7UI9 - chains D and G of the 33 polymer chains in the assembly; structure by electron microscopy, 3.30 A resolution.

== Chain D ==
Protein: DNA-directed RNA polymerase II subunit RPB4
Source organism: Saccharomyces cerevisiae S288C
UniProt: P20433 (RPB4_YEAST); residues 1-221 here = UniProt positions 1-221
Amino-acid sequence (221 residues; row label = number of the first residue in the row):
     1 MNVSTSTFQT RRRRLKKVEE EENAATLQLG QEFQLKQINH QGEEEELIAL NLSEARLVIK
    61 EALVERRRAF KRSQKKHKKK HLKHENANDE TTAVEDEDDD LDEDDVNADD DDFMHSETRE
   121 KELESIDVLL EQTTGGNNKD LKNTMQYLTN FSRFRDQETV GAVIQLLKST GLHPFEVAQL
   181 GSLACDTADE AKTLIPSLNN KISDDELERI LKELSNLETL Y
Unresolved in the structure: 1-23, 79-107

== Chain G ==
Protein: DNA-directed RNA polymerase II subunit RPB7
Source organism: Saccharomyces cerevisiae S288C
UniProt: P34087 (RPB7_YEAST); numbering as in UniProt (aligned over 1-171)
Amino-acid sequence (171 residues; row label = number of the first residue in the row):
     1 MFFIKDLSLN ITLHPSFFGP RMKQYLKTKL LEEVEGSCTG KFGYILCVLD YDNIDIQRGR
    61 ILPTDGSAEF NVKYRAVVFK PFKGEVVDGT VVSCSQHGFE VQVGPMKVFV TKHLMPQDLT
   121 FNAGSNPPSY QSSEDVITIK SRIRVKIEGC ISQVSSIHAI GSIKEDYLGA I

== Chain D / chain G interface ==
Pairs across the interface - 65 pairs, chain D then chain G:
  Ala24(D) with Phe82(G), hydrogen bond (backbone-backbone); Lys83(G), hydrogen bond (backbone-backbone); Gly84(G); Glu85(G), hydrogen bond (backbone-side chain)
  Ala25(D) with Lys83(G), hydrogen bond (backbone-backbone); Gly84(G), hydrogen bond (backbone-backbone)
  Gln28(D) with Phe82(G)
  Leu29(D) with Phe82(G)
  Glu32(D) with Lys5(G), hydrogen bond (backbone-side chain); Lys41(G); Phe42(G)
  Phe33(D) with Phe3(G), hydrophobic; Lys80(G); Phe82(G), hydrophobic
  Gln37(D) with Lys5(G), hydrogen bond
  Ile38(D) with Asp6(G)
  Asn39(D) with Asp6(G); Arg75(G)
  His40(D) with Asp6(G); Lys73(G); Tyr74(G); Arg75(G)
  Gln41(D) with Arg75(G), hydrogen bond
  Leu47(D) with Phe3(G), hydrophobic
  Ile48(D) with Phe2(G); Phe3(G); Ile4(G)
  Ala49(D) with Phe2(G); Phe3(G), hydrophobic
  Leu50(D) with Phe2(G)
  Leu52(D) with Phe2(G), hydrophobic
  Ala55(D) with Phe2(G), hydrophobic
  Ile59(D) with Cys47(G), hydrophobic
  Arg66(D) with Leu31(G); Glu35(G), salt bridge; Val48(G), hydrogen bond (side chain-backbone); Tyr51(G)
  Asn138(D) with Glu35(G); Gly36(G)
  Asp140(D) with Tyr44(G)
  Thr144(D) with Pro105(G)
  Tyr147(D) with Asp88(G); Gly104(G)
  Leu148(D) with Phe2(G), hydrophobic
  Phe151(D) with Thr90(G); Arg142(G)
  Phe175(D) with Met1(G); Glu85(G)
  Ala178(D) with Met1(G), hydrophobic
  Gln179(D) with Met1(G); Glu85(G), hydrogen bond; Val86(G), hydrogen bond (side chain-backbone)
  Leu183(D) with Asp88(G); Arg144(G)
  Ala184(D) with Arg144(G), hydrogen bond (backbone-side chain)
  Cys185(D) with Arg144(G), hydrogen bond
  Asp186(D) with Ile171(G)
  Asp189(D) with Tyr167(G), hydrogen bond
  Glu190(D) with Tyr167(G)
  Thr193(D) with Asp166(G); Tyr167(G)
  Leu194(D) with Val86(G); Arg144(G); Tyr167(G); Leu168(G), hydrophobic
Other interface residues (no listed pair), chain D (40 interface residues in all): Asn51, Asn137, Leu141, Asn143
Other interface residues (no listed pair), chain G (41 interface residues in all): Leu7, Glu32, Leu46, Asp55, Val78, Gln102, Val103

== Overview ==
40 residues of chain D face 41 of chain G across their interface, with 14 hydrogen bonds and 1 salt bridge.
Polar contacts include Arg66(D)-Glu35(G), Ala24(D)-Glu85(G) and Glu32(D)-Lys5(G).
Chain D is DNA-directed RNA polymerase II subunit RPB4 and chain G is DNA-directed RNA polymerase II subunit
RPB7, both from Saccharomyces cerevisiae S288C; the structure, Core Mediator-PICearly (Copy A), was determined
by electron microscopy, deposited together with 7UIC, 7UIF, 7UIG, 7UIK, 7UIL and 7UIO.
